Entry 9N3E (X-ray diffraction, 1.55 A resolution); this record covers chain A.

== Chain A ==
Molecule: Metacaspase-9
From: Arabidopsis thaliana
Notes: EC 3.4.22.-
UniProtKB: Q9FYE1 (MCA9_ARATH); residue numbers follow UniProt; this construct covers 1-325
Amino-acid sequence (325 residues; each row starts with the number of its first residue):
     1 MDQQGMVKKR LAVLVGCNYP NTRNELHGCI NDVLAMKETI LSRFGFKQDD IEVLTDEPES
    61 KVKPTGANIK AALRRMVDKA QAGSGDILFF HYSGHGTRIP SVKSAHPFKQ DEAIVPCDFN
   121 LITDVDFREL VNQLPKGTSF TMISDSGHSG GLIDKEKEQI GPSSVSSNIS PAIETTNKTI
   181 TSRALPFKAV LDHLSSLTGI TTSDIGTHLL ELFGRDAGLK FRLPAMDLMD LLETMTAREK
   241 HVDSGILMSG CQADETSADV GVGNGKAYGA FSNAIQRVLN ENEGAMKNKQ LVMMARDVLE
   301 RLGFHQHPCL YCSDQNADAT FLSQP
Not modelled in the structure: 1-5, 165-170
Construct notes: engineered mutation Gly147 (Cys in Q9FYE1)
Swiss-Prot annotation at these positions:
  - active site: His95
  - site: Cys29 (S-nitrosylation-insensitive cysteine), Arg183, Ala184 (Cleavage)
  - glycosylation: Asn177 (N-linked (GlcNAc...) asparagine)
Reported in the primary citation:
  - contacts within the chain: Glu112-Asp124 (hydrogen bond), His95-Arg183, Phe119-His193 (pi stacking), His305-His307 (backbone contact)
  - contacts within the chain: Glu112-Gly150 (backbone contact) (from molecular simulation)
  - mutagenesis - C147G: abolished catalytic activity
  - mutagenesis - E255A, H307A: decreased catalytic activity on GST-PROPEP1
  - mutagenesis - H307A: increased catalytic activity on basic pHs from 7.6 to 9.6
  - mutagenesis - E112K: increased catalytic activity on GST-PROPEP1
  - mutagenesis - E112K, H193A, H208A: increased catalytic activity (GRRase activity)
  - mutagenesis - E255A, H307A: decreased catalytic activity (GRRase activity)

== Summary ==
Curated annotation (UniProt) lists active-site residue His95. From the paper: E112K, H193A and H208A increase
catalytic activity (GRRase activity); contacts within the chain involving Glu112, Asp124 and Arg183 among
others; 6 substitutions were tested in all.
Chain A is Metacaspase-9 (Arabidopsis thaliana); the structure, Crystal structure of Arabidopsis metacaspase 9
C147G at pH 5.5, was determined by X-ray diffraction (same publication as 9N3D and 9N3F).
